7EI1 - chains A and B of the 6 polymer chains in the assembly; structure by X-ray diffraction, 3.90 A resolution.

# Chain A (and B)
Name: CRISPR-associated endonuclease Cas1
Source organism: Pyrococcus furiosus COM1
Notes: EC 3.1.-.-; chain B of this document is another copy of the same molecule, construct and numbering; everything in this record applies to it too
UniProt: I6TWX9 (I6TWX9_9EURY); residue numbers follow UniProt; this construct covers 1-322
Amino-acid sequence (322 residues; each row starts with the number of its first residue):
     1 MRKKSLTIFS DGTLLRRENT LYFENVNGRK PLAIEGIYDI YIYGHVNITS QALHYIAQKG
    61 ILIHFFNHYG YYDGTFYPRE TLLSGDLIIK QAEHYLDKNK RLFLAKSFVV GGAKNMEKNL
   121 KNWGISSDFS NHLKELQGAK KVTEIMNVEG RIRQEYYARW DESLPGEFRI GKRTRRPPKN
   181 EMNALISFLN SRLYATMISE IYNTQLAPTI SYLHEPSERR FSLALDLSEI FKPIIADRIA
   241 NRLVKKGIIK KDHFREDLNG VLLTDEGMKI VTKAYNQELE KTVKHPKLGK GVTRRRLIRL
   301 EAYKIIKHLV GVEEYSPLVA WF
Unresolved in the structure: 1-2, 284-291, 322 (chain B: 1-3, 175-177, 284-291)

# Interface between chain A and chain B
Residue-residue contacts - 95 pairs, chain A then chain B:
  I42(A) with S50(B)
  G44(A) with S50(B), hydrogen bond (backbone-side chain)
  H45(A) with S50(B); Q51(B)
  V46(A) with T49(B); S50(B), hydrogen bond (backbone-side chain)
  N47(A) with I48(B), hydrogen bond (side chain-backbone); T49(B)
  I48(A) with N47(B); I48(B), hydrogen bond (backbone-backbone)
  T49(A) with N47(B)
  S50(A) with H45(B); V46(B); N47(B), hydrogen bond (backbone-side chain)
  L53(A) with I48(B), hydrophobic; F65(B), hydrophobic
  H54(A) with N67(B), hydrogen bond; D73(B), salt bridge
  A57(A) with D73(B)
  F65(A) with L53(B), hydrophobic; F76(B), hydrophobic
  N67(A) with H54(B), hydrogen bond
  Y72(A) with R79(B)
  D73(A) with H54(B); A57(B); P78(B); R79(B), hydrogen bond (backbone-backbone)
  G74(A) with F76(B); Y77(B); P78(B); R79(B)
  T75(A) with T75(B); F76(B); Y77(B), hydrogen bond (backbone-backbone)
  F76(A) with F65(B), hydrophobic; G74(B); T75(B); F76(B)
  Y77(A) with Y72(B), hydrogen bond (backbone-side chain); G74(B); T75(B), hydrogen bond (backbone-backbone)
  P78(A) with Y72(B); D73(B); G74(B)
  R79(A) with Y71(B); Y72(B); D73(B), hydrogen bond (backbone-backbone); I198(B)
  E80(A) with Y202(B)
  L83(A) with T209(B); R219(B); R220(B); F221(B), hydrophobic
  S84(A) with T209(B); E218(B)
  G85(A) with T209(B), hydrogen bond (backbone-side chain); S217(B)
  D86(A) with P216(B); S217(B)
  I88(A) with I88(B), hydrophobic; T209(B); I210(B), hydrophobic
  I89(A) with A92(B); Y95(B), hydrophobic; L96(B), hydrophobic
  A92(A) with I89(B), hydrophobic; A92(B), hydrophobic
  E93(A) with L96(B)
  Y95(A) with I89(B), hydrophobic
  L96(A) with I89(B), hydrophobic; E93(B)
  R176(A) with R79(B)
  A207(A) with I88(B), hydrophobic
  T209(A) with I88(B)
  I210(A) with I88(B), hydrophobic
  P216(A) with D86(B)
  S217(A) with T81(B); L82(B), hydrogen bond (side chain-backbone); L83(B), hydrogen bond (side chain-backbone); S84(B); D86(B)
  E218(A) with S84(B), hydrogen bond; G85(B); Q205(B)
  R219(A) with Y38(B), hydrogen bond (side chain-backbone); D39(B), salt bridge; G60(B); L62(B); Y77(B); P78(B); E80(B); T81(B); L82(B)
  R220(A) with T81(B)
  F221(A) with Y77(B), hydrophobic
Interface residues without a listed pair, chain A (43 interface residues in all): H68
Interface residues without a listed pair, chain B (51 interface residues in all): T13, H94

# In short
43 residues of chain A and 51 residues of chain B are in contact, with 17 hydrogen bonds and 2 salt bridges.
Among the polar pairs are H54(A)-D73(B), R219(A)-D39(B) and G44(A)-S50(B).
Chain A and chain B are both CRISPR-associated endonuclease Cas1 (Pyrococcus furiosus COM1); the structure,
Structure of Pyrococcus furiosus Cas1Cas2 complex, was determined by X-ray diffraction.
